6TA6 - chains H and I of the 12 polymer chains in the assembly; structure by electron microscopy, 3.20 A resolution.

Chain H (and I):
Name: MexA family multidrug efflux RND transporter periplasmic adaptor subunit
From: Pseudomonas aeruginosa
Notes: chain I of this document is another copy of the same molecule, construct and numbering; everything in this record applies to it too
Reference sequence: A0A2V3GTR8 (A0A2V3GTR8_PSEAI); residues 1-360 here correspond to UniProt positions 83-442 (UniProt number = residue number + 82)
Amino-acid sequence (366 residues; numbered 1 to 366; the number before each row is that of its first residue):
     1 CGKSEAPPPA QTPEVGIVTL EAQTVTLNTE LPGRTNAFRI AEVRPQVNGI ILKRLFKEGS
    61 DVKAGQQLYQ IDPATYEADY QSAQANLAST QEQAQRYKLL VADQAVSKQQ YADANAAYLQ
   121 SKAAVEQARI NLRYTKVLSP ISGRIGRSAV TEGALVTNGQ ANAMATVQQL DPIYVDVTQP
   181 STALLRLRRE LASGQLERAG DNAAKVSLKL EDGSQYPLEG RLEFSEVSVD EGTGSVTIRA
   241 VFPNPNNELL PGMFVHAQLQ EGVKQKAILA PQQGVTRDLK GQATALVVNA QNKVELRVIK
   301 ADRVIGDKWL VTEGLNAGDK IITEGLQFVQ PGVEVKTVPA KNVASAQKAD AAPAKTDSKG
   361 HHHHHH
Unresolved in the structure: 346-366 (chain I: 344-366)
Differences from the reference sequence: expression tag (361-366)

How chain H and chain I interact:
Contacting residue pairs (55):
  Arg39(H) - Thr151(I)
  Arg39(H) - Glu152(I)  salt bridge
  Ile40(H) - Thr151(I)
  Ala41(H) - Gly153(I)
  Arg44(H) - Leu155(I)  hydrogen bond (side chain-backbone)
  Gln46(H) - Leu155(I)
  Lys108(H) - Arg96(I)
  Gln109(H) - Gln93(I)
  Gln109(H) - Arg96(I)
  Ala112(H) - Ser89(I)
  Ala112(H) - Glu92(I)
  Asp113(H) - Ser89(I)
  Ala116(H) - Ala85(I)
  Ala116(H) - Ser89(I)
  Leu119(H) - Ala85(I)  hydrophobic
  Gln120(H) - Ser82(I)
  Gln120(H) - Asn86(I)
  Ala123(H) - Ala78(I)
  Ala123(H) - Ser82(I)
  Gln127(H) - Thr75(I)
  Gln127(H) - Ala78(I)
  Ile130(H) - Ala74(I)
  Ile130(H) - Thr75(I)
  Pro140(H) - Gly153(I)
  Ile141(H) - Glu152(I)
  Tyr174(H) - Glu58(I)
  Asp176(H) - Arg147(I)  salt bridge
  Ser181(H) - Glu211(I)  hydrogen bond
  Thr182(H) - Glu211(I)
  Leu185(H) - Leu210(I)  hydrophobic
  Leu185(H) - Glu211(I)
  Arg188(H) - Asn247(I)
  Arg188(H) - Glu248(I)  hydrogen bond (side chain-backbone)
  Arg189(H) - Asp212(I)  salt bridge
  Phe224(H) - Glu58(I)
  Phe224(H) - Gly59(I)
  Phe224(H) - Arg144(I)
  Ser225(H) - Glu58(I)
  Ser225(H) - Gly59(I)
  Ser225(H) - Gly146(I)
  Ser225(H) - Arg147(I)  hydrogen bond (backbone-backbone)
  Glu226(H) - Arg147(I)  salt bridge
  Val227(H) - Gln168(I)
  Val227(H) - Leu250(I)
  Ser228(H) - Gln168(I)
  Ser228(H) - Pro251(I)  hydrogen bond (side chain-backbone)
  Val229(H) - Pro251(I)
  Val229(H) - Gly252(I)
  Val229(H) - Met253(I)
  Asp230(H) - Gly252(I)
  Glu231(H) - Arg34(I)  salt bridge
  Glu231(H) - Gly252(I)
  Thr237(H) - Arg147(I)
  Arg239(H) - Glu58(I)  salt bridge
  Arg239(H) - Arg147(I)
Other interface residues (no listed pair), chain H (38 interface residues in all): Phe38, Glu42, Pro45, Val236
Other interface residues (no listed pair), chain I (37 interface residues in all): Gly49, Ile50, Asp79, Ile145, Ala154, Thr157, Leu170

In short:
38 residues of chain H face 37 of chain I across their interface, with 5 hydrogen bonds and 6 salt bridges.
Among the polar pairs are Arg39(H)-Glu152(I), Asp176(H)-Arg147(I) and Arg189(H)-Asp212(I).
Chain H and chain I are both MexA family multidrug efflux RND transporter periplasmic adaptor subunit
(Pseudomonas aeruginosa); the structure, MexAB assembly of the Pseudomonas MexAB-OprM efflux pump
reconstituted in nanodiscs, was determined by electron microscopy together with 6T7S and 6TA5 from the same
study.
